3IYR - chains A and B; structure by electron microscopy, 13.00 A resolution (very low resolution: no residue pairs are listed; an interface is given only as per-side residue counts).

[Chain A]
Molecule: tmRNA
Organism: Thermus thermophilus
Sequence (349 nucleotides; numbered 1 to 349; the number before each row is that of its first residue):
     1 GGGGGUGAAACGGUCUCGACGGGGGUCGCCGAGGGCGUGGCUGCGCGCCG
    51 AGGUGCGGGUGGCCUCGUAAAAACCCGCAACGGCAUAACUGCCAACACCA
   101 ACUACGCUCUCGCGGCUUAAUGACCGCGACCUCGCCCGGUAGCCCUGCCG
   151 GGGGCUCACCGGAAGCGGGGACACAAACCCGGCUAGCCCGGGGCCACGCC
   201 CUCUAACCCCGGGCGAAGCUUGAAGGGGGCUCGCUCCUGGCCGCCCGUCC
   251 GCGGGCCAAGCCAGGAGGACACGCGAAACGCGGACUACGCGCGUAGAGGC
   301 CCGCCGUAGGGACCUUCGGACGGGGGUUCGACUCCCCCCACCUCCACCA

[Chain B]
Molecule: SsrA-binding protein
Organism: Thermus thermophilus
UniProtKB: Q8RR57 (SSRP_THET8); numbering as in UniProt (aligned over 2-144)
Sequence (149 residues; each row starts with the number of its first residue):
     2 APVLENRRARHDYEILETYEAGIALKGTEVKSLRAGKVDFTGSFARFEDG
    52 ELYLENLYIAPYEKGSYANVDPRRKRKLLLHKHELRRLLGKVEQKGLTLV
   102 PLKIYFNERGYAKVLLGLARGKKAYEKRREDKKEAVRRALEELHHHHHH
Disordered / not traced: 145-150
Construct notes: expression tag (145-150)

[Interface between chain A and chain B]
At this resolution (13 A) residue pairs are not listed: 30 residues of chain A and 64 of chain B lie at the interface.

[Summary]
30 residues of chain A and 64 residues of chain B are in contact.
Chain A is tmRNA and chain B is SsrA-binding protein, both from Thermus thermophilus; the structure,
tmRNA-SmpB: a journey to the center of the bacterial ribosome, was determined by electron microscopy together
with 3IYQ from the same study.
